5HDP - chain D; structure by X-ray diffraction, 2.90 A resolution.

# Chain D
Molecule: Hydrolase
From: Streptomyces flocculus
UniProt: L7PIJ2 (L7PIJ2_9ACTN); residues 2-375 here = UniProt positions 2-375
Chain sequence (383 residues; numbered 1 to 383; the number before each row is that of its first residue):
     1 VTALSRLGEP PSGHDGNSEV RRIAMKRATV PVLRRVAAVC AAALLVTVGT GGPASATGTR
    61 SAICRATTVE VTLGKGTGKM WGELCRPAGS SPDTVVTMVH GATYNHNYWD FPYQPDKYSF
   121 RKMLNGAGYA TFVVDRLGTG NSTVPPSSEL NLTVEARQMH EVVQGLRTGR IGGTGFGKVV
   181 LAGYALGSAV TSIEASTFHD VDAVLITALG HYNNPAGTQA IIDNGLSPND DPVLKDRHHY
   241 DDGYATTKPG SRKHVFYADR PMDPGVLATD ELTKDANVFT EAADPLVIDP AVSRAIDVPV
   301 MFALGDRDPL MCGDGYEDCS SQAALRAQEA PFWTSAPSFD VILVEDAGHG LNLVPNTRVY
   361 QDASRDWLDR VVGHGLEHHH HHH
Unresolved in the structure: 1-60, 377-383
Differences from the reference sequence: expression tag (1, 376-383); engineered mutation Ala-185 (Ser in L7PIJ2)
Disulfides: Cys-64/Cys-85, Cys-312/Cys-319
Residues lining bound ligands: STM (methyl 5-amino-6-(7-amino-6-methoxy-5,8-dioxo-5,8-dihydroquinolin-2-yl)-4-(2-hydroxy-3-methoxyphenyl)-3-methylpyridine-2-carboxylate): Gly-101, Ala-102, Thr-103, Tyr-104, Tyr-184, Ala-185, Leu-186, Ala-208, Leu-209, Asn-213, Thr-218, Ile-221, Ile-222, Gly-225, Leu-226, Ala-245, Thr-246, Phe-256, Asn-277, Phe-279, Ala-282, Val-287, Ile-288, Leu-310, Met-311, His-349
Reported in the primary citation:
  - catalytic residues: Ala-102, Leu-186, Asp-308, His-349
  - binding site for STM: Ala-102, Leu-186, Leu-209, Asn-213, Thr-218, Ile-221, Ile-222, Ala-245, Phe-256, Asn-277, Phe-279, Ala-282, Val-287, Ile-288, Leu-310, Met-311
  - mutagenesis - A102S, L186T, L209T, I221T/I222T, I221T (3-fold), A282S, V287T, L310T (3-fold): decreased binding to STM

# In short
Chain D binds compound STM. From the paper: catalytic residues Ala-102, Leu-186 and Asp-308 among others;
A102S, L186T and L209T, among others, reduce binding to STM; 8 substitutions were tested in all.
Chain D is Hydrolase (Streptomyces flocculus); the structure, Hydrolase StnA mutant - S185A, was determined by
X-ray diffraction (same publication as 5HDF).
